PDB entry 2GAW | X-ray diffraction, 2.20 A resolution | chains A and C of the 4 polymer chains in the assembly

Chain A (and C):
Protein: Glycosylasparaginase
Organism: Elizabethkingia meningoseptica
Notes: EC 3.5.1.26; chain C of this document is another copy of the same molecule, construct and numbering; everything in this record applies to it too
Reference sequence: Q47898 (ASPG_FLAME); residues 1-151 here correspond to UniProt positions 46-196 (UniProt number = residue number + 45)
Chain sequence (151 residues; numbered 1 to 151; the number before each row is that of its first residue):
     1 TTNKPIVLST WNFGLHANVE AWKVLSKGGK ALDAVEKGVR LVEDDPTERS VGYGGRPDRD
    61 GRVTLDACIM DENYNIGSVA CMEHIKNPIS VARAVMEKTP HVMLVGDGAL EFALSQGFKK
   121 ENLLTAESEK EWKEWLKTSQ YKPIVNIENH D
Not modelled in the structure: 1-2, 139-151

Interface between chain A and chain C:
Pairs across the interface (4):
  R62(A) - E111(C)  salt bridge
  C81(A) - V105(C)  hydrophobic
  V105(A) - C81(C)  hydrophobic
  E111(A) - R62(C)  salt bridge
Interface residues without a listed pair, chain A (5 interface residues in all): D60
Interface residues without a listed pair, chain C (5 interface residues in all): D60

Overview:
Chain A and chain C each contribute 5 residues to their interface, with 2 salt bridges. Its one salt-bridged
contact is R62(A)-E111(C).
Chain A and chain C are both Glycosylasparaginase (Elizabethkingia meningoseptica); the structure, Wild type
glycosylasparaginase from flavobacterium meningosepticum, was determined by X-ray diffraction together with
2GAC from the same study.
